Entry 6NRP (X-ray diffraction, 1.90 A resolution); this record covers chains C and D of the 4 polymer chains in the assembly.

Chain C (and D):
Molecule: 3-oxoacyl-ACP reductase FabG
Organism: Acinetobacter baumannii
Notes: EC 1.1.1.100; chain D of this document is another copy of the same molecule, construct and numbering; everything in this record applies to it too
Reference sequence: A0A1K1L6W4 (A0A1K1L6W4_ACIBA); residue numbers follow UniProt; this construct covers 1-241
Amino-acid sequence (263 residues; row label = number of the first residue in the row; numbers below 1 keep their minus sign (Met-21 is residue -21)):
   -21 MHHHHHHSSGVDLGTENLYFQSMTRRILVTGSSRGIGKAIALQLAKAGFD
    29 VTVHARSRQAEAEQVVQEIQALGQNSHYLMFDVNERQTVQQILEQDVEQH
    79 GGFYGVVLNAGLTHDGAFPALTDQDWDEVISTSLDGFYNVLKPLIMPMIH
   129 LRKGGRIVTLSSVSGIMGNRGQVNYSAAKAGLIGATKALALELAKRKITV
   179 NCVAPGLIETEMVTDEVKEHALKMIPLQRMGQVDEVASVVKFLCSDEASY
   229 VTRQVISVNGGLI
Not modelled in the structure: -21 to 1, 189-197 (chain D: -21 to 0, 189-198)
Sequence notes: initiating methionine (-21); expression tag (-20 to 0)

Interface between chain C and chain D:
Pairs across the interface (60):
  Gln21(C) - Glu225(D)
  Leu169(C) - Pro204(D)  hydrophobic
  Ala172(C) - Pro204(D)
  Ala172(C) - Leu205(D)
  Leu185(C) - Tyr228(D)  hydrogen bond (backbone-side chain)
  Ile203(C) - Tyr228(D)
  Pro204(C) - Leu169(D)  hydrophobic
  Pro204(C) - Ala172(D)
  Leu205(C) - Ala172(D)
  Leu205(C) - Ser227(D)
  Leu205(C) - Tyr228(D)  hydrophobic
  Gln206(C) - Lys173(D)
  Arg207(C) - Ser227(D)
  Arg207(C) - Tyr228(D)  hydrogen bond (backbone-side chain)
  Met208(C) - Tyr228(D)
  Gly209(C) - Tyr228(D)  hydrogen bond (backbone-side chain)
  Glu213(C) - Ser227(D)  hydrogen bond
  Glu213(C) - Tyr228(D)
  Ser216(C) - Phe220(D)
  Ser216(C) - Glu225(D)  hydrogen bond
  Val217(C) - Phe220(D)  hydrophobic
  Lys219(C) - Glu225(D)  salt bridge
  Phe220(C) - Ser216(D)
  Phe220(C) - Val217(D)  hydrophobic
  Phe220(C) - Phe220(D)  hydrophobic
  Glu225(C) - Gln21(D)
  Glu225(C) - Ser216(D)  hydrogen bond
  Glu225(C) - Lys219(D)  salt bridge
  Ser227(C) - Leu205(D)
  Ser227(C) - Arg207(D)
  Ser227(C) - Glu213(D)  hydrogen bond
  Tyr228(C) - Leu185(D)
  Tyr228(C) - Ile203(D)
  Tyr228(C) - Leu205(D)  hydrophobic
  Tyr228(C) - Arg207(D)  hydrogen bond (side chain-backbone)
  Tyr228(C) - Met208(D)
  Tyr228(C) - Gly209(D)  hydrogen bond (side chain-backbone)
  Tyr228(C) - Glu213(D)
  Tyr228(C) - Val236(D)
  Tyr228(C) - Asn237(D)  hydrogen bond (backbone-backbone)
  Tyr228(C) - Gly238(D)  hydrogen bond (backbone-backbone)
  Val229(C) - Val236(D)  hydrophobic
  Thr230(C) - Gly238(D)
  Thr230(C) - Gly239(D)
  Arg231(C) - Gly239(D)  hydrogen bond (side chain-backbone)
  Arg231(C) - Leu240(D)  hydrogen bond (side chain-backbone)
  Arg231(C) - Ile241(D)
  Gln232(C) - Ser235(D)
  Gln232(C) - Asn237(D)
  Gln232(C) - Ile241(D)  hydrogen bond (side chain-backbone)
  Ser235(C) - Gln232(D)
  Val236(C) - Tyr228(D)
  Asn237(C) - Tyr228(D)  hydrogen bond (backbone-backbone)
  Asn237(C) - Gln232(D)
  Gly238(C) - Tyr228(D)  hydrogen bond (backbone-backbone)
  Gly238(C) - Thr230(D)
  Gly239(C) - Thr230(D)
  Gly239(C) - Arg231(D)  hydrogen bond (backbone-side chain)
  Leu240(C) - Arg231(D)  hydrogen bond (backbone-side chain)
  Ile241(C) - Gln232(D)  hydrogen bond (backbone-side chain)
Other interface residues (no listed pair), chain C (33 interface residues in all): Lys173, Ile186, Ile234
Other interface residues (no listed pair), chain D (33 interface residues in all): Ile186, Gln206, Val229, Ile234

In short:
The chain C/chain D interface involves 33 residues from each chain, with 19 hydrogen bonds and 2 salt bridges.
Polar contacts include Lys219(C)-Glu225(D), Leu185(C)-Tyr228(D) and Arg207(C)-Tyr228(D).
Both chains are 3-oxoacyl-ACP reductase FabG (Acinetobacter baumannii). Entry 6NRP (Putative short-chain
dehydrogenase/reductase (SDR) from Acinetobacter baumannii) was determined by X-ray diffraction together with
6WPR, 6UUT, 6UUV and 6UDS from the same study.
